Entry 9LGO (electron microscopy, 3.51 A resolution); this record covers chains I and G of the 10 polymer chains in the assembly.

# Chain I
Protein: Cyclin-dependent kinase 2-interacting protein
From: Homo sapiens
UniProtKB: Q9BW66 (CINP_HUMAN); residue numbers follow UniProt; this construct covers 1-212
Amino-acid sequence (242 residues; numbered -29 to 212; the number before each row is that of its first residue; numbers below 1 keep their minus sign (Met-29 is residue -29)):
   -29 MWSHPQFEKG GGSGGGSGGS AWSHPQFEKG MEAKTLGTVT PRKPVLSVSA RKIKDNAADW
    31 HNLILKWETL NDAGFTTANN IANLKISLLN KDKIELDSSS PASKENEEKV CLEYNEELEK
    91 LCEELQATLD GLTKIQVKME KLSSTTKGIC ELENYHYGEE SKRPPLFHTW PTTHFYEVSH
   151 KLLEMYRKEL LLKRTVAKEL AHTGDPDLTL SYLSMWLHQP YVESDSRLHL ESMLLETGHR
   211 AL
Not modelled in the structure: -29 to 16, 62-83
Differences from the reference sequence: initiating methionine (-29); expression tag (-28 to 0)
Swiss-Prot annotation at these positions:
  - binding site (Na(+)): Ser202
  - modified residue: Met1 (N-acetylmethionine), Ser69 (Phosphoserine), Ser73 (Phosphoserine)
  - natural variant: Asp177 (D177N: In a colorectal cancer sample)
  - mutagenesis: Pro11 to Pro14 (No effect on interaction with AFG2A and AFG2B), Arg21 to Lys24 (No effect on interaction with AFG2A and AFG2B), Leu162 (L162R: Loss of interaction with AFG2A and AFG2B), Leu178 (L178R: No effect on interaction with AFG2A and AFG2B), Ser181 (S181R: Strongly decreases interaction with AFG2A and AFG2B), Ser184 (S184R: Strongly decreases interaction with AFG2A and AFG2B)

# Chain G
Protein: cDNA FLJ55172
From: Homo sapiens
UniProtKB: B4DRQ5 (B4DRQ5_HUMAN); residue numbers follow UniProt; this construct covers 1-265
Amino-acid sequence (275 residues; row label = number of the first residue in the row; numbers below 1 keep their minus sign (Met-9 is residue -9)):
    -9 MYPYDVPDYA MSEKRRRLDA RNPLKQETAL SRLPFPRGNQ GLLQKAEAGR ARWLTPVIPA
    51 LWKTEAGGSP EKMTQDRPLL AVQEALKKCF PVVEEQQGLW QSALRDCQPL LSSLSNLAEQ
   111 LQAAQNLRFE DVPALRAFPD LKERLRRKQL VAGDIVLDKL GERLAILLKV RDMVSSHVER
   171 VFQIYEQHAD TVGIDAVLQP SAVSPSVADM LEWLQDIERH YRKSYLKRKY LLSSIQWGDL
   231 ANIQALPKAW DRISKDEHQD LVQDILLNVS FFLEE
Not modelled in the structure: -9 to 65
Differences from the reference sequence: initiating methionine (-9); expression tag (-8 to 0)

# How chain I and chain G interact
Residue-residue contacts (26; chain I residue first):
  Leu162(I) - Phe128(G)  hydrophobic
  Leu162(I) - Leu131(G)  hydrophobic
  Thr165(I) - Ala124(G)
  Asp177(I) - Asn116(G)  hydrogen bond
  Asp177(I) - Leu117(G)
  Leu178(I) - Leu117(G)
  Leu178(I) - Val122(G)  hydrophobic
  Leu180(I) - Ala113(G)  hydrophobic
  Ser181(I) - Ala113(G)
  Ser184(I) - Gln110(G)
  Ser184(I) - Leu135(G)
  Ser184(I) - Gln139(G)  hydrogen bond
  Met185(I) - Phe119(G)  hydrophobic
  Met185(I) - Leu131(G)  hydrophobic
  His188(I) - Leu107(G)
  His188(I) - Gln110(G)
  His188(I) - Lys138(G)
  His188(I) - Gln139(G)
  Gln189(I) - Lys138(G)
  Pro190(I) - Arg134(G)
  Pro190(I) - Leu135(G)
  Tyr191(I) - Phe128(G)
  Tyr191(I) - Asp130(G)
  Tyr191(I) - Leu131(G)  hydrophobic
  Val192(I) - Lys138(G)  hydrogen bond (backbone-side chain)
  Glu193(I) - Arg134(G)  salt bridge
Also at the interface, not in a pair above, chain I (18 interface residues in all): Leu161, Glu169, Tyr182, Ser194
Also at the interface, not in a pair above, chain G (18 interface residues in all): Ala114, Pro123, Leu125

# Overview
Chain I and chain G each contribute 18 residues to their interface; the contacts include 3 hydrogen bonds and
1 salt bridge. Polar pairs include Glu193(I)-Arg134(G), Asp177(I)-Asn116(G) and Ser184(I)-Gln139(G). Curated
annotation (UniProt) lists Na+-binding residue Ser202(I) and 12 mutagenesis sites on chain I.
Chain I is Cyclin-dependent kinase 2-interacting protein and chain G is cDNA FLJ55172, both from Homo sapiens;
the structure, Cryo-EM structure of the SPATA5-SPATA5L1-CINP-C1orf109 complex, was determined by electron
microscopy.
